Entry 7WHJ (electron microscopy, 3.27 A resolution); this record covers chains A and B of the 6 polymer chains in the assembly.

[Chain A (and B)]
Name: Spike glycoprotein
Organism: Severe acute respiratory syndrome coronavirus 2
Notes: chain B of this document is another copy of the same molecule, construct and numbering; everything in this record applies to it too
UniProtKB: P0DTC2 (SPIKE_SARS2); aligned to UniProt positions 1-1208 over residues 1-1208
Sequence (1285 residues; numbered 1 to 1288 plus 5 insertion-coded residues; 8 numbers in that range are skipped by the numbering (no residue carries them; nothing is unmodelled there); the number before each row is that of its first residue; a row labelled like 177A-177E holds insertion residues (177A, then the next letters in order)):
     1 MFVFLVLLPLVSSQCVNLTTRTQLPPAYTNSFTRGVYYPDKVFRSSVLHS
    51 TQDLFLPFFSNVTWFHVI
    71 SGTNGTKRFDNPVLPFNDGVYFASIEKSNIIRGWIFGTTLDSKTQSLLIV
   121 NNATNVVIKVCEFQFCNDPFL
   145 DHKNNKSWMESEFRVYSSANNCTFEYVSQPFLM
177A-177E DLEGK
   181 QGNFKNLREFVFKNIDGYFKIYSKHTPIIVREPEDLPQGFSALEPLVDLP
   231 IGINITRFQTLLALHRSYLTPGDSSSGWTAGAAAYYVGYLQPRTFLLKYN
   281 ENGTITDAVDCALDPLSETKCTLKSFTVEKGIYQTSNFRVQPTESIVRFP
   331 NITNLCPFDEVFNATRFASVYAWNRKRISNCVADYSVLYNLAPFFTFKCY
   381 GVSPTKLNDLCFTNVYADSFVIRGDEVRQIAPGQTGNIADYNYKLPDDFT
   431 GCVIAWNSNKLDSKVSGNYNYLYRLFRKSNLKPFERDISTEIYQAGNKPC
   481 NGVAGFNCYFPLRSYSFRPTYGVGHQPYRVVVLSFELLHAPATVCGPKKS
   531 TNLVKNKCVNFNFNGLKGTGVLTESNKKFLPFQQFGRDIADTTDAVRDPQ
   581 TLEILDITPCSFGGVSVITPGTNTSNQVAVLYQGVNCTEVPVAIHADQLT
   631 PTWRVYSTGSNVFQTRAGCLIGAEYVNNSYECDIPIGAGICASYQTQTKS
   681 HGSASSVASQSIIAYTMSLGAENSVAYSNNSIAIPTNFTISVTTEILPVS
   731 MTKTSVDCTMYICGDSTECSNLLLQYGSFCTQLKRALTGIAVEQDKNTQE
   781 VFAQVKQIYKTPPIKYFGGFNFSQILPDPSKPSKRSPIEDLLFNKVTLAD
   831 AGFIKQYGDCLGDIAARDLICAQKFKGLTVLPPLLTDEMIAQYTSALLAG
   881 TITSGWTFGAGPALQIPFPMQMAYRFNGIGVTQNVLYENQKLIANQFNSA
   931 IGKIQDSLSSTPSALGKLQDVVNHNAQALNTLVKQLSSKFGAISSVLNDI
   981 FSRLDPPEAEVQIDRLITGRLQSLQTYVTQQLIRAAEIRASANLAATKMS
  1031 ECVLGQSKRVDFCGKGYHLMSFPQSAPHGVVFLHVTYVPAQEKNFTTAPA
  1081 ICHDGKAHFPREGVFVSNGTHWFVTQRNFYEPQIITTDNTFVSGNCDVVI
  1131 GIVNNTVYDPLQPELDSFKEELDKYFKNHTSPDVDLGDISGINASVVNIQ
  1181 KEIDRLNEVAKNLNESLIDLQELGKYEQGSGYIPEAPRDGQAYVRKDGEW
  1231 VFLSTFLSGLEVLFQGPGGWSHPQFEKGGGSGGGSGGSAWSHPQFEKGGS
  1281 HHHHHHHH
Not modelled in the structure: 1-13, 71-77, 145-155, 177A-177E, 248-257, 623-630, 677-688, 828-847, 1148-1288 (chain B: 1-13, 71-77, 145-155, 177A-177E, 248-257, 621-640, 677-688, 828-846, 1148-1288)
Differences from the reference sequence: variant Val67 (Ala in P0DTC2), Ile95 (Thr in P0DTC2), Asp145 (Gly142 in P0DTC2), Ile209 (Leu212 in P0DTC2), Ile209 (Leu212 in P0DTC2), Asp339 (Gly in P0DTC2), Leu371 (Ser in P0DTC2), Pro373 (Ser in P0DTC2), Phe375 (Ser in P0DTC2), Asn417 (Lys in P0DTC2), Lys440 (Asn in P0DTC2), Ser446 (Gly in P0DTC2), Asn477 (Ser in P0DTC2), Lys478 (Thr in P0DTC2), Ala484 (Glu in P0DTC2), Arg493 (Gln in P0DTC2), Ser496 (Gly in P0DTC2), Arg498 (Gln in P0DTC2), Tyr501 (Asn in P0DTC2), His505 (Tyr in P0DTC2), Lys547 (Thr in P0DTC2), Gly614 (Asp in P0DTC2), Tyr655 (His in P0DTC2), Lys679 (Asn in P0DTC2), His681 (Pro in P0DTC2), Lys764 (Asn in P0DTC2), Tyr796 (Asp in P0DTC2), Pro817 (Phe in P0DTC2), Lys856 (Asn in P0DTC2), His954 (Gln in P0DTC2), Lys969 (Asn in P0DTC2), Phe981 (Leu in P0DTC2); insertion (212, 212-213, 213-214, 214); engineered mutation Gly682 (Arg in P0DTC2), Ser683 (Arg in P0DTC2), Ser685 (Arg in P0DTC2), Pro892 (Ala in P0DTC2), Pro899 (Ala in P0DTC2), Pro942 (Ala in P0DTC2), Pro986 (Lys in P0DTC2), Pro987 (Val in P0DTC2); expression tag (1209-1288)
Disulfides: Cys15-Cys136, Cys131-Cys166, Cys291-Cys301, Cys336-Cys361, Cys379-Cys432, Cys391-Cys525, Cys480-Cys488, Cys538-Cys590, Cys617-Cys649, Cys662-Cys671, Cys738-Cys760, Cys743-Cys749, Cys1032-Cys1043, Cys1082-Cys1126
Covalent attachments: N-acetylglucosamine (NAG) linked to Asn61, Asn122, Asn165, Asn234, Asn282, Asn331, Asn343, Asn616, Asn709, Asn717, Asn801, Asn1074, Asn1098, Asn1134
Swiss-Prot annotation at these positions:
  - region: Asn280 to Cys301 (Putative superantigen), Arg403 to Asp405 (Integrin-binding motif), Asn448 to Phe456 (Immunodominant HLA epitope recognized by the CD8+), Ser816 to Tyr837 (Fusion peptide 1), Lys835 to Phe855 (Fusion peptide 2), Asp1163 to Glu1202 (Heptad repeat 2)
  - site: Arg815, Ser816 (Cleavage)
  - glycosylation: Asn17 (N-linked (GlcNAc...) (complex) asparagine), Asn61 (N-linked (GlcNAc...) (hybrid) asparagine), Asn74 (N-linked (GlcNAc...) (complex) asparagine), Asn122 (N-linked (GlcNAc...) (hybrid) asparagine), Asn149 (N-linked (GlcNAc...) (complex) asparagine), Asn165 (N-linked (GlcNAc...) (complex) asparagine), Asn234 (N-linked (GlcNAc...) (high mannose) asparagine), Asn282 (N-linked (GlcNAc...) (complex) asparagine), Thr323 (O-linked (GalNAc) threonine), Ser325 (O-linked (HexNAc...) serine), Asn331 (N-linked (GlcNAc...) (complex) asparagine), Asn343 (N-linked (GlcNAc...) (complex) asparagine), Asn603 (N-linked (GlcNAc...) (hybrid) asparagine), Asn616 (N-linked (GlcNAc...) (complex) asparagine), Asn657 (N-linked (GlcNAc...) (complex) asparagine), Thr676 (O-linked (GlcNAc...) threonine), Thr678 (O-linked (GlcNAc...) threonine), Asn709 (N-linked (GlcNAc...) (high mannose) asparagine), Asn717 (N-linked (GlcNAc...) (hybrid) asparagine), Asn801 (N-linked (GlcNAc...) (hybrid) asparagine) and 6 more in UniProt

[Chain A / chain B interface]
Contacting residue pairs - 164 pairs, chain A then chain B:
  Gln314(A) - Lys764(B)
  Gln314(A) - Thr768(B)
  Thr315(A) - Lys764(B)
  Ser316(A) - Lys764(B)
  Asn317(A) - Asp737(B)
  Arg319(A) - Asp737(B)  salt bridge
  Arg319(A) - Thr739(B)
  Arg319(A) - Met740(B)
  Arg357(A) - Tyr198(B)  hydrogen bond
  Arg357(A) - Pro230(B)
  Gly381(A) - Leu984(B)
  Val382(A) - Leu984(B)  hydrophobic
  Ser383(A) - Arg983(B)  hydrogen bond (side chain-backbone)
  Ser383(A) - Asp985(B)
  Lys386(A) - Phe981(B)  hydrogen bond (side chain-backbone)
  Lys386(A) - Leu984(B)  hydrogen bond (side chain-backbone)
  Lys386(A) - Asp985(B)
  Lys386(A) - Pro986(B)
  Leu390(A) - Ser982(B)
  Asn394(A) - Tyr198(B)  hydrogen bond
  Tyr396(A) - Tyr198(B)  hydrogen bond
  Tyr449(A) - Gly413(B)  hydrogen bond (side chain-backbone)
  Leu455(A) - Gly381(B)
  Leu455(A) - Val382(B)
  Leu455(A) - Ser383(B)
  Leu455(A) - Pro384(B)
  Phe456(A) - Pro384(B)
  Phe456(A) - Thr385(B)
  Tyr473(A) - Thr385(B)
  Val483(A) - Phe374(B)  hydrophobic
  Gly485(A) - Phe375(B)
  Phe486(A) - Tyr365(B)
  Phe486(A) - Phe375(B)  hydrophobic
  Tyr489(A) - Phe377(B)
  Tyr489(A) - Pro384(B)  hydrophobic
  Arg493(A) - Cys379(B)  hydrogen bond (side chain-backbone)
  Arg493(A) - Tyr380(B)
  Tyr501(A) - Asp427(B)
  Glu516(A) - Tyr198(B)  hydrogen bond
  Leu517(A) - Arg983(B)
  His519(A) - Val42(B)
  Gly545(A) - Asp979(B)
  Lys547(A) - Asn978(B)  hydrogen bond (backbone-side chain)
  Thr549(A) - Asp745(B)
  Lys557(A) - Phe43(B)
  Lys558(A) - Phe43(B)
  Lys558(A) - Asn282(B)
  Phe559(A) - Phe43(B)  hydrophobic
  Phe562(A) - Tyr38(B)  hydrophobic
  Phe562(A) - Lys41(B)
  Phe562(A) - Glu224(B)
  Phe562(A) - Pro225(B)
  Gln563(A) - Lys41(B)
  Gln563(A) - Phe43(B)
  Gln564(A) - Lys41(B)  hydrogen bond (backbone-backbone)
  Phe565(A) - Lys41(B)
  Phe565(A) - Val42(B)
  Phe565(A) - Phe43(B)  hydrogen bond (backbone-backbone)
  Gly566(A) - Phe43(B)
  Arg567(A) - Val42(B)
  Arg567(A) - Phe43(B)  hydrogen bond (backbone-backbone)
  Arg567(A) - Arg44(B)
  Asp568(A) - Arg847(B)  salt bridge
  Ile569(A) - Val47(B)  hydrophobic
  Ile569(A) - Leu849(B)  hydrophobic
  Ile569(A) - Ala852(B)  hydrophobic
  Ala570(A) - Ala852(B)
  Ala570(A) - Lys856(B)  hydrogen bond (backbone-side chain)
  Ala570(A) - Val963(B)  hydrophobic
  Asp571(A) - Ser967(B)
  Thr572(A) - Lys856(B)
  Asp574(A) - Arg847(B)  salt bridge
  Thr588(A) - Phe855(B)
  Phe592(A) - Met740(B)  hydrophobic
  Phe592(A) - Lys854(B)
  Phe592(A) - Phe855(B)  hydrophobic
  Gln613(A) - Leu861(B)
  Ala647(A) - Pro862(B)  hydrophobic
  Pro665(A) - Leu864(B)  hydrophobic
  Ala668(A) - Pro863(B)  hydrogen bond (backbone-backbone)
  Ala668(A) - Leu864(B)
  Ala668(A) - Thr866(B)
  Gly669(A) - Leu864(B)  hydrogen bond (backbone-backbone)
  Gly669(A) - Met869(B)
  Cys671(A) - Leu864(B)  hydrophobic
  Met697(A) - Leu864(B)  hydrophobic
  Met697(A) - Leu865(B)  hydrophobic
  Met697(A) - Met869(B)  hydrophobic
  Leu699(A) - Ile788(B)  hydrophobic
  Leu699(A) - Met869(B)
  Leu699(A) - Gln872(B)
  Leu699(A) - Tyr873(B)
  Ala701(A) - Lys786(B)
  Ala701(A) - Gln787(B)
  Ala701(A) - Ile788(B)  hydrogen bond (backbone-backbone)
  Glu702(A) - Ile788(B)
  Glu702(A) - Lys790(B)
  Asn703(A) - Gln787(B)
  Asn703(A) - Ile788(B)  hydrogen bond (backbone-backbone)
  Asn703(A) - Tyr789(B)
  Asn703(A) - Lys790(B)  hydrogen bond (backbone-side chain)
  Ser704(A) - Lys790(B)
  Val705(A) - Tyr789(B)  hydrophobic
  Val705(A) - Thr883(B)
  Val705(A) - Ala893(B)  hydrophobic
  Val705(A) - Gln895(B)
  Ala706(A) - Gln895(B)
  Tyr707(A) - Pro792(B)  hydrophobic
  Tyr707(A) - Tyr796(B)
  Tyr707(A) - Phe797(B)
  Tyr707(A) - Thr883(B)
  Tyr707(A) - Ile896(B)
  Tyr707(A) - Phe898(B)  hydrogen bond (side chain-backbone)
  Ser708(A) - Pro897(B)
  Asn709(A) - Pro897(B)
  Ser711(A) - Pro897(B)
  Ile712(A) - Gln895(B)
  Ala713(A) - Leu894(B)
  Ala713(A) - Gln895(B)  hydrogen bond (backbone-backbone)
  Pro715(A) - Leu894(B)
  Gln957(A) - Arg765(B)  hydrogen bond
  Thr961(A) - Gln762(B)
  Gln965(A) - Phe759(B)
  Gln965(A) - Gln762(B)
  Phe970(A) - Phe759(B)  hydrophobic
  Gln1002(A) - Gln1002(B)
  Gln1002(A) - Gln1005(B)  hydrogen bond
  Gln1010(A) - Leu1012(B)
  Glu1017(A) - Arg1019(B)
  Arg1039(A) - Thr1027(B)
  Arg1039(A) - Glu1031(B)  salt bridge
  Arg1039(A) - Arg1039(B)
  Val1040(A) - Ser1030(B)
  Val1040(A) - Leu1034(B)
  Val1040(A) - Gly1035(B)
  Asp1041(A) - Ser1030(B)
  Gly1046(A) - Ala890(B)
  Tyr1047(A) - Ala890(B)  hydrophobic
  Val1068(A) - Ala890(B)
  Pro1069(A) - Pro892(B)
  Glu1072(A) - Pro892(B)
  Glu1072(A) - Leu894(B)
  Asn1074(A) - Gln895(B)  hydrogen bond
  Thr1077(A) - Pro897(B)
  Thr1077(A) - Met900(B)  hydrogen bond
  Ala1078(A) - Met900(B)
  Pro1079(A) - Tyr917(B)
  Phe1089(A) - Asn914(B)
  Phe1089(A) - Tyr917(B)  hydrophobic
  Pro1090(A) - Gln913(B)
  Arg1091(A) - Asp1118(B)  salt bridge
  Gly1093(A) - Tyr904(B)
  Val1094(A) - Met900(B)  hydrophobic
  Val1094(A) - Tyr904(B)
  Arg1107(A) - Tyr904(B)
  Arg1107(A) - Asn907(B)
  Arg1107(A) - Gln913(B)
  Ser1123(A) - Asn914(B)  hydrogen bond
  Ser1123(A) - Glu918(B)
  Ser1123(A) - Glu1111(B)  hydrogen bond
  Val1128(A) - Tyr917(B)
  Val1129(A) - Tyr917(B)
  Leu1141(A) - Leu1141(B)  hydrophobic
  Leu1141(A) - Glu1144(B)
Also at the interface, not in a pair above, chain A (121 interface residues in all): Tyr421, Ser496, Arg498, Pro521, Gly548, Leu560, Asp586, Ile587, Pro589, Arg646, Cys662, Ile666, Gly667, Ile670, Gly700, Asn710, Lys964, Lys969, Thr1006, Thr1009, Ile1013, Lys1045, Phe1121, Gly1124, Ile1130
Also at the interface, not in a pair above, chain B (110 interface residues in all): Asp196, Tyr369, Lys378, Lys386, Ser735, Gln755, Ser758, Asp848, Ile882, Trp886, Gly891, Gln920, Thr1009, Ile1013

[Summary]
121 residues of chain A and 110 residues of chain B are in contact, with 27 hydrogen bonds and 5 salt bridges.
Polar pairs include Arg319(A)-Asp737(B), Asp568(A)-Arg847(B) and Asp574(A)-Arg847(B). N-acetylglucosamine is
covalently linked to Asn61(A), Asn122(A), Asn165(A), Asn234(A), Asn282(A) and Asn331(A) and 8 more.
Chain A and chain B are both Spike glycoprotein (Severe acute respiratory syndrome coronavirus 2); the
structure, The state 1 complex structure of Omicron spike with Bn03 (1-up RBD, 3 nanobodies), was determined
by electron microscopy (same publication as 7WHI and 7WHK).
